Entry 1GT3 (X-ray diffraction, 1.80 A resolution); this record covers chains A and B.

Chain A (and B):
Molecule: Odorant-binding protein
Organism: Bos taurus
Notes: chain B of this document is another copy of the same molecule, construct and numbering; everything in this record applies to it too
UniProt: P07435 (OBP_BOVIN); residues 1-159 here = UniProt positions 1-159
Amino-acid sequence (159 residues; numbered 1 to 159; the number before each row is that of its first residue):
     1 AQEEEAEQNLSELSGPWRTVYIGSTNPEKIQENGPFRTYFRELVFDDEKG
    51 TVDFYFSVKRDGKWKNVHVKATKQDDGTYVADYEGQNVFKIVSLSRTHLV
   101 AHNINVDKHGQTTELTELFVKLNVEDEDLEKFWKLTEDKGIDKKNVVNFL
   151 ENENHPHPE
Sequence notes: conflict Asn154 (Asp in P07435)
Small-molecule neighbours: (3S)-1-octen-3-ol / 2,6-dimethyl-7-octen-2-ol: Ile22, Phe36, Thr38, Phe40, Phe54, Phe56, Val69, Ala81, Tyr83, Asn87, Phe89, Ala101, Asn103, Leu115, Thr116, Glu117, Phe119

Interface between chain A and chain B:
Pairs across the interface (107):
  Thr19(A) - Phe149(B)
  Thr19(A) - Leu150(B)
  Val20(A) - Val147(B)
  Val20(A) - Asn148(B)
  Val20(A) - Phe149(B)  hydrogen bond (backbone-backbone)
  Val20(A) - Leu150(B)
  Tyr21(A) - Leu129(B)  hydrophobic
  Tyr21(A) - Phe132(B)  hydrophobic
  Tyr21(A) - Val146(B)  hydrophobic
  Tyr21(A) - Val147(B)
  Tyr21(A) - Asn148(B)  hydrogen bond
  Ile22(A) - Val146(B)
  Ile22(A) - Val147(B)  hydrogen bond (backbone-backbone)
  Ile22(A) - Phe149(B)  hydrophobic
  Gly23(A) - Ile141(B)
  Gly23(A) - Asn145(B)
  Gly23(A) - Val146(B)
  Ser24(A) - Ile141(B)
  Ser24(A) - Asn145(B)  hydrogen bond (backbone-backbone)
  Thr25(A) - Lys139(B)
  Thr25(A) - Ile141(B)
  Pro27(A) - Asn145(B)
  Ile30(A) - Asn145(B)
  Arg37(A) - Val147(B)
  Arg37(A) - Phe149(B)
  Arg37(A) - Asn152(B)
  Thr38(A) - Phe149(B)
  Tyr39(A) - Phe149(B)  hydrophobic
  Tyr39(A) - Asn152(B)  hydrogen bond
  Tyr39(A) - Glu153(B)
  Val92(A) - Leu135(B)  hydrophobic
  Ser93(A) - Lys131(B)
  His98(A) - Asp128(B)  salt bridge
  Val100(A) - Leu135(B)  hydrophobic
  Ala101(A) - Leu135(B)
  His102(A) - Lys139(B)
  Glu114(A) - Lys139(B)
  Glu114(A) - Ile141(B)
  Thr116(A) - Phe132(B)
  Thr116(A) - Leu135(B)
  Thr116(A) - Thr136(B)  hydrogen bond
  Thr116(A) - Ile141(B)
  Glu117(A) - Phe132(B)
  Leu118(A) - Leu129(B)  hydrophobic
  Leu118(A) - Phe132(B)  hydrophobic
  Leu122(A) - Leu122(B)  hydrophobic
  Asn123(A) - Val120(B)
  Glu125(A) - Thr97(B)
  Asp128(A) - His98(B)  salt bridge
  Leu129(A) - Tyr21(B)  hydrophobic
  Leu129(A) - Leu118(B)  hydrophobic
  Lys131(A) - Val92(B)
  Phe132(A) - Tyr21(B)  hydrophobic
  Phe132(A) - Thr116(B)
  Phe132(A) - Glu117(B)
  Phe132(A) - Leu118(B)  hydrophobic
  Leu135(A) - Val92(B)  hydrophobic
  Leu135(A) - Val100(B)  hydrophobic
  Leu135(A) - Ala101(B)
  Leu135(A) - Thr116(B)
  Thr136(A) - Thr116(B)  hydrogen bond
  Lys139(A) - Thr25(B)
  Lys139(A) - His102(B)
  Lys139(A) - Glu114(B)
  Ile141(A) - Gly23(B)
  Ile141(A) - Ser24(B)
  Ile141(A) - Thr25(B)
  Ile141(A) - Glu114(B)
  Ile141(A) - Thr116(B)
  Asn145(A) - Gly23(B)
  Asn145(A) - Ser24(B)  hydrogen bond (backbone-backbone)
  Asn145(A) - Pro27(B)
  Asn145(A) - Ile30(B)
  Val146(A) - Tyr21(B)  hydrophobic
  Val146(A) - Ile22(B)
  Val146(A) - Gly23(B)
  Val147(A) - Val20(B)
  Val147(A) - Tyr21(B)
  Val147(A) - Ile22(B)  hydrogen bond (backbone-backbone)
  Val147(A) - Ile30(B)  hydrophobic
  Val147(A) - Arg37(B)
  Asn148(A) - Val20(B)
  Asn148(A) - Tyr21(B)
  Phe149(A) - Thr19(B)
  Phe149(A) - Val20(B)  hydrogen bond (backbone-backbone)
  Phe149(A) - Ile22(B)  hydrophobic
  Phe149(A) - Arg37(B)
  Phe149(A) - Thr38(B)
  Phe149(A) - Tyr39(B)
  Leu150(A) - Thr19(B)
  Asn152(A) - Arg37(B)
  Asn152(A) - Tyr39(B)  hydrogen bond
  Asn154(A) - Glu32(B)
  Asn154(A) - Arg37(B)
  Asn154(A) - Tyr39(B)  hydrogen bond (backbone-side chain)
  Asn154(A) - Lys59(B)
  Asn154(A) - Trp64(B)
  His155(A) - Tyr39(B)
  His155(A) - Trp64(B)
  Pro156(A) - Tyr39(B)
  Pro156(A) - Ser57(B)
  Pro156(A) - Trp64(B)  hydrophobic
  His157(A) - Pro156(B)
  His157(A) - His157(B)  hydrogen bond (backbone-backbone)
  Pro158(A) - Asn152(B)
  Pro158(A) - Glu153(B)
  Glu159(A) - His157(B)  hydrogen bond (backbone-side chain)
Interface residues without a listed pair, chain A (52 interface residues in all): Arg18, Phe36, Leu115, Val120, Val124, Trp133
Interface residues without a listed pair, chain B (51 interface residues in all): Arg18, Ser93, Asn123, Val124, Trp133

Summary:
The interface between chain A and chain B involves 52 residues on one side and 51 on the other, with 14
hydrogen bonds and 2 salt bridges. Polar pairs include His98(A)-Asp128(B), Tyr21(A)-Asn148(B) and
Tyr39(A)-Asn152(B). Ligands of chain A: (3S)-1-octen-3-ol / 2,6-dimethyl-7-octen-2-ol.
Both chains are Odorant-binding protein (Bos taurus). Entry 1GT3 (Complex of Bovine Odorant Binding Protein
with dihydromyrcenol) was determined by X-ray diffraction together with 1GT1, 1GT4 and 1GT5 from the same
study.
